8X2Z - chains E and J of the 14 polymer chains in the assembly; structure by electron microscopy, 3.90 A resolution.

# Chain E
Molecule: Histone H3
Organism: Saccharomyces cerevisiae
Reference sequence: A0A6A5Q536 (A0A6A5Q536_YEASX); residues 0-135 here correspond to UniProt positions 1-136 (UniProt number = residue number + 1)
Amino-acid sequence (136 residues; each row starts with the number of its first residue; numbering starts at 0):
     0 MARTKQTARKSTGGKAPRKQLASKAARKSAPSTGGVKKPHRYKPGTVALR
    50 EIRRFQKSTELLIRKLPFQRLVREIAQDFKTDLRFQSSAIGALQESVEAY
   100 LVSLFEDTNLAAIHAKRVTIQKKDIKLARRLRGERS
Disordered / not traced: 0-37, 135

# Chain J
Molecule: 146-nt DNA strand
Organism: Saccharomyces cerevisiae
Sequence (146 nucleotides; each row starts with the number of its first residue):
   147 ATCAATATCCACCTGCAGATTCTACCAAAAGTGTATTTGGAAACTGCTCC
   197 ATCAAAAGGCATGTTCAGCGGAATTCCGCTGAACATGCCTTTTGATGGAG
   247 CAGTTTCCAAATACACTTTTGGTAGAATCTGCAGGTGGATATTGAT

# Interface between chain E and chain J
Residue-residue contacts (18; chain E residue first):
  His-39(E) with DA291(J), sugar contact
  Tyr-41(E) with DT289(J), base contact; DG290(J), sugar contact
  Lys-42(E) with DT289(J), hydrogen bond to the phosphate; DG290(J), phosphate contact
  Arg-72(E) with DA197(J), salt bridge to the phosphate
  Arg-83(E) with DA197(J), salt bridge to the phosphate; DT198(J), salt bridge to the phosphate
  Phe-84(E) with DC196(J), sugar contact; DA197(J), hydrogen bond to the phosphate
  Gln-85(E) with DC196(J), phosphate contact
  Arg-116(E) with DG217(J), phosphate contact; DA218(J), phosphate contact
  Val-117(E) with DG216(J), phosphate contact; DG217(J), hydrogen bond to the phosphate
  Thr-118(E) with DG217(J), hydrogen bond to the phosphate
  Gln-120(E) with DG217(J), phosphate contact; DA218(J), hydrogen bond to the phosphate
Interface residues without a listed pair, chain E (14 interface residues in all): Arg-40, Pro-43, Thr-45
Interface residues without a listed pair, chain J (11 interface residues in all): DG214, DC215

# Summary
Chain E and chain J form an interface of 14 and 11 residues respectively, with 5 hydrogen bonds and 3 salt
bridges. Polar contacts include Lys-42(E)/DT289(J), Phe-84(E)/DA197(J) and Val-117(E)/DG217(J).
Chain E is Histone H3 and chain J is a 146-nt DNA strand, both from Saccharomyces cerevisiae; the structure,
The class2 of piccolo NuA4 bound to the H2A.Z nucleosome complex at harboring state, was determined by
electron microscopy, deposited together with 8X2X, 8X2Y, 8X30, 8X31 and 8X32.
